Entry 2HOS (X-ray diffraction, 1.90 A resolution); this record covers chains D and A of the 4 polymer chains in the assembly.

# Chain D
Molecule: 21-nt DNA strand
Sequence (21 nucleotides; numbered 22 to 42; the number before each row is that of its first residue):
    22 ATCCGGGGATTACATGGCAAA

# Chain A
Molecule: Segmentation polarity homeobox protein engrailed
Source organism: Drosophila melanogaster
Notes: fragment: engrailed homeodomain
UniProtKB: P02836 (HMEN_DROME); residues 0-60 here correspond to UniProt positions 453-513 (UniProt number = residue number + 453)
Sequence (63 residues; each row starts with the number of its first residue; numbers below 1 keep their minus sign (Gly-2 is residue -2)):
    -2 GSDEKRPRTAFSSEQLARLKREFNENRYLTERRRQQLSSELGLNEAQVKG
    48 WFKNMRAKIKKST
Disordered / not traced: -2 to 4
Differences from the reference sequence: cloning artifact (-2 to -1); engineered mutation Val45 (Ile498 in P02836), Gly47 (Ile500 in P02836), Lys50 (Gln503 in P02836), Met52 (Lys505 in P02836)
UniProt features mapped onto this chain:
  - DNA-binding region: Glu1 to Thr60 (Homeobox)
Reported in the primary citation:
  - conformationally variable residues (side-chain flip): Ser35, Lys50
  - mutagenesis - I45V (4-6 degC), I47G (Tm change 5.3 degC): decreased stability
  - mutagenesis - K52M (Tm change 6.8 degC): increased stability

# Chain D / chain A interface
Residue-residue contacts (8; chain D residue first):
  DG27(D) with Tyr25(A), phosphate contact; Arg53(A), sugar contact
  DG28(D) with Tyr25(A), hydrogen bond to the phosphate; Lys50(A), base contact; Arg53(A), salt bridge to the phosphate
  DG29(D) with Lys50(A), hydrogen bond to the base; Lys57(A), salt bridge to the phosphate
  DA30(D) with Lys50(A), base contact
Also at the interface, not in a pair above, chain D (6 interface residues in all): DA33, DA35
Also at the interface, not in a pair above, chain A (6 interface residues in all): Arg5, Leu26

# Summary
The chain D/chain A interface involves 6 residues from each chain, with 2 hydrogen bonds and 2 salt bridges.
Polar pairs include DG29(D)-Lys50(A), DG28(D)-Tyr25(A) and DG28(D)-Arg53(A). UniProt lists a DNA-binding
region on chain A. From the paper: I45V and I47G of chain A reduce stability; conformational variability at
Ser35(A) and Lys50(A).
Here chain D is a 21-nt DNA strand and chain A is Segmentation polarity homeobox protein engrailed (Drosophila
melanogaster). Entry 2HOS (Phage-Selected Homeodomain Bound to Unmodified DNA) was determined by X-ray
diffraction (same publication as 2HOT).
